PDB entry 8WBY | electron microscopy, 3.18 A resolution | chains C and D of the 4 polymer chains in the assembly

[Chain C]
Protein: Angiotensin-converting enzyme 2
From: Homo sapiens
Reference sequence: Q9BYF1 (ACE2_HUMAN); numbering as in UniProt (aligned over 1-805)
Chain sequence (817 residues; row label = number of the first residue in the row):
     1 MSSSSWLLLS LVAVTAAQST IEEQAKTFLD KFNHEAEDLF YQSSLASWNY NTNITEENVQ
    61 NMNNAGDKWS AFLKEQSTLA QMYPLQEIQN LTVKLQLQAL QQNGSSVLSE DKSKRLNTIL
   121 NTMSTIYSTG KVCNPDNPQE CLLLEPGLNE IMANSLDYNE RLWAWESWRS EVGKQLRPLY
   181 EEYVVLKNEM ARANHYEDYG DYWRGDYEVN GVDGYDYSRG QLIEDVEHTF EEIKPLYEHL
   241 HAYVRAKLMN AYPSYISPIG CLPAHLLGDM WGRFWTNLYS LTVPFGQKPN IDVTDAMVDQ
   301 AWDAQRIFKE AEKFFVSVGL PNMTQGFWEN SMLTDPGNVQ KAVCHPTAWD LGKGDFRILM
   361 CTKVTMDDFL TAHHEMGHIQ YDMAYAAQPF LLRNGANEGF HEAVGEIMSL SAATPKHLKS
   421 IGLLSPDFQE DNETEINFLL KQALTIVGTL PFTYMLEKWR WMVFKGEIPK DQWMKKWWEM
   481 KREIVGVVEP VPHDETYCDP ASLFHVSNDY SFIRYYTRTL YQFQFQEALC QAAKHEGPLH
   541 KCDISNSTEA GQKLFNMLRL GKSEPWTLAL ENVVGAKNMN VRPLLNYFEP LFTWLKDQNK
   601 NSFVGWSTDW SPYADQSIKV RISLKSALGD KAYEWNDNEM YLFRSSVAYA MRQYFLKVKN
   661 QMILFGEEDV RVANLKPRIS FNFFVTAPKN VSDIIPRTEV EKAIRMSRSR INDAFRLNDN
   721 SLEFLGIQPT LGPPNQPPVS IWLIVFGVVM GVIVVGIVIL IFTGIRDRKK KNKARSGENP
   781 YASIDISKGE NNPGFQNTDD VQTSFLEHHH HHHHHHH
Disordered / not traced: 1-19, 769-817
Construct notes: expression tag (806-817)
Cystine bridges: Cys133-Cys141, Cys344-Cys361, Cys530-Cys542
Covalent attachments: N-acetylglucosamine (NAG) linked to Asn53, Asn90, Asn103, Asn322, Asn432, Asn690
Curated features (UniProtKB/Swiss-Prot):
  - region: Asp30 to Tyr41 (Interaction with SARS-CoV spike glycoprotein), Met82 to Pro84 (Interaction with SARS-CoV spike glycoprotein), Lys353 to Arg357 (Interaction with SARS-CoV spike glycoprotein), Arg652 to Lys659 (Essential for cleavage by ADAM17), Arg697 to Arg716 (Essential for cleavage by TMPRSS11D and TMPRSS2)
  - motif: Glu778 to Ile786 (LIR), Tyr781 to Asp785 (SH2-binding), Tyr781 to Ile784 (Endocytic sorting signal), Asn792 to Phe795 (PTB), Thr803 to Phe805 (PDZ-binding)
  - active site: Glu375 (Proton acceptor), His505 (Proton donor)
  - binding site (chloride): Arg169, Trp477, Lys481
  - binding site (substrate): Arg273, His345, Pro346, Tyr515
  - binding site (Zn(2+)): His374, His378, Glu402
  - modified residue: Tyr781 (Phosphotyrosine), Ser783 (Phosphoserine)
  - glycosylation (N-linked (GlcNAc...) asparagine): Asn53, Asn90, Asn103, Asn322, Asn432, Asn546, Asn690
  - cross-link: Lys788 (Glycyl lysine isopeptide (Lys-Gly) (interchain with G-Cter in ubiquitin))
  - mutagenesis: Ser19 (S19P: Increases slightly the interaction with RBD domain of SARS-CoV-2 spike protein), Gln24 to Lys26 (Slightly inhibits interaction with SARS-CoV spike glycoprotein), Gln24 (Q24T: Increases slightly the interaction with RBD domain of SARS-CoV-2 spike protein), Ala25 (A25V: Increases slightly the interaction with RBD domain of SARS-CoV-2 spike protein), Thr27 (T27Y: Increases slightly the interaction with RBD domain of SARS-CoV-2 spike protein. In sACE2.v2.2; increases interaction with RBD domain of SARS-CoV-2 spike protein ...), Leu29 (L29F: Increases slightly the interaction with RBD domain of SARS-CoV-2 spike protein), Lys31 (K31D: Abolishes interaction with SARS-CoV spike glycoprotein; K31Y: Increases slightly the interaction with RBD domain of SARS-CoV-2 spike protein), Asn33 (N33D: Increases slightly the interaction with RBD domain of SARS-CoV-2 spike protein), His34 (H34A: Increases slightly the interaction with RBD domain of SARS-CoV-2 spike protein), Glu37 (E37A: No effect on interaction with SARS-CoV spike glycoprotein), Asp38 (D38A: No effect on interaction with SARS-CoV spike glycoprotein), Leu39 (L39R: Increases slightly the interaction with RBD domain of SARS-CoV-2 spike protein), 50 further mutagenesis entries in UniProt

[Chain D]
Protein: Sodium-dependent neutral amino acid transporter B(0)AT1
From: Homo sapiens
Reference sequence: Q695T7 (S6A19_HUMAN); residues 2-634 here = UniProt positions 2-634
Chain sequence (651 residues; row label = number of the first residue in the row; numbers below 1 keep their minus sign (Asp-16 is residue -16)):
   -16 DYKDDDDKSG PDEVDASGVR LVLPNPGLDA RIPSLAELET IEQEEASSRP KWDNKAQYML
    44 TCLGFCVGLG NVWRFPYLCQ SHGGGAFMIP FLILLVLEGI PLLYLEFAIG QRLRRGSLGV
   104 WSSIHPALKG LGLASMLTSF MVGLYYNTII SWIMWYLFNS FQEPLPWSDC PLNENQTGYV
   164 DECARSSPVD YFWYRETLNI STSISDSGSI QWWMLLCLAC AWSVLYMCTI RGIETTGKAV
   224 YITSTLPYVV LTIFLIRGLT LKGATNGIVF LFTPNVTELA QPDTWLDAGA QVFFSFSLAF
   284 GGLISFSSYN SVHNNCEKDS VIVSIINGFT SVYVAIVVYS VIGFRATQRY DDCFSTNILT
   344 LINGFDLPEG NVTQENFVDM QQRCNASDPA AYAQLVFQTC DINAFLSEAV EGTGLAFIVF
   404 TEAITKMPLS PLWSVLFFIM LFCLGLSSMF GNMEGVVVPL QDLRVIPPKW PKEVLTGLIC
   464 LGTFLIGFIF TLNSGQYWLS LLDSYAGSIP LLIIAFCEMF SVVYVYGVDR FNKDIEFMIG
   524 HKPNIFWQVT WRVVSPLLML IIFLFFFVVE VSQELTYSIW DPGYEEFPKS QKISYPNWVY
   584 VVVVIVAGVP SLTIPGYAIY KLIRNHCQKP GDHQGLVSTL STASMNGDLK Y
Disordered / not traced: -16 to 4, 610-634
Construct notes: expression tag (-16 to 1)
Cystine bridges: Cys153-Cys166, Cys336-Cys383
Covalent attachments: N-acetylglucosamine (NAG) linked to Asn368
Small-molecule neighbours:
  - N-acetylglucosamine (NAG; 2-acetamido-2-deoxy-beta-D-glucopyranose): His65, Gly66, Gly67, Pro257, Asn258
  - WM8 (2-(4-chloranyl-3,5-dimethyl-phenoxy)-N-propan-2-yl-ethanamide): Asn54, Val55, Trp56, Pro59, Ile136, Leu234, Val321, Thr396, Leu398, Ala399, Phe400, Phe403, Phe420, Met423, Leu424, Leu427
Curated features (UniProtKB/Swiss-Prot):
  - modified residue (Phosphoserine): Ser17, Ser627
  - glycosylation (N-linked (GlcNAc...) asparagine): Asn158, Asn182, Asn258, Asn354, Asn368
  - natural variant: Arg57 (R57C: In HND), Gly66 (G66R: In HND), Ala69 (A69T: In HND), Gly93 (G93R: In HND), Asp173 (D173N: In HND), Arg178 to Tyr634 (deletion: In HND), Arg240 (R240Q: In HND), Leu242 (L242P: In HND), Val252 (V252I: Does not affect cell membrane localization), Pro265 (P265L: In HND), Gly284 (G284R: In HND), Arg328 (R328C: In HND), 4 further natural variant entries in UniProt
What the authors report for this chain:
  - binding site for WM8: Val55, Trp56, Pro59, Leu234, Val321, Leu398, Phe400, Phe403, Phe420, Leu424, Leu427

[Chain C / chain D interface]
Contacting residue pairs (35; chain C residue first):
  Arg621(C) with Asn346(D)
  Ser623(C) with Glu352(D)
  Leu624(C) with Glu352(D)
  Lys625(C) with Glu352(D)
  Ser626(C) with Glu352(D)
  Lys676(C) with Asp349(D), salt bridge
  Pro677(C) with Pro351(D), hydrophobic
  Arg678(C) with Ile345(D); Asn346(D), hydrogen bond; Asp349(D); Leu350(D); Glu352(D), salt bridge
  Thr730(C) with Gln159(D); Thr160(D), hydrogen bond
  Pro733(C) with Leu155(D), hydrophobic; Gln159(D)
  Gln736(C) with Pro147(D)
  Ile741(C) with Phe144(D); Gln145(D)
  Trp742(C) with Trp138(D), hydrophobic; Phe141(D); Trp195(D), hydrophobic; Trp196(D), hydrophobic; Leu199(D), hydrophobic
  Val745(C) with Phe141(D), hydrophobic
  Phe746(C) with Leu199(D), hydrophobic; Cys203(D), hydrophobic
  Val749(C) with Phe141(D), hydrophobic
  Ile753(C) with Val207(D), hydrophobic; Met210(D), hydrophobic
  Ile757(C) with Met210(D), hydrophobic
  Ile761(C) with Glu456(D)
  Thr763(C) with Arg214(D)
  Gly764(C) with Arg214(D)
  Arg768(C) with Glu456(D), salt bridge
Also at the interface, not in a pair above, chain C (27 interface residues in all): Lys619, Ser680, Pro734, Gly756, Leu760
Also at the interface, not in a pair above, chain D (27 interface residues in all): Asn142, Ser143, Ser206, Tyr209, Thr218

[Summary]
The chain C/chain D interface involves 27 residues from each chain; the contacts include 2 hydrogen bonds and
3 salt bridges. Among the polar pairs are Lys676(C)-Asp349(D), Arg678(C)-Glu352(D) and Arg768(C)-Glu456(D).
Bound to chain D: compound WM8 and N-acetylglucosamine. The paper reports a binding site for WM8 at Val55(D),
Trp56(D) and Pro59(D) among others.
Chain C is Angiotensin-converting enzyme 2 and chain D is Sodium-dependent neutral amino acid transporter
B(0)AT1, both from Homo sapiens; the structure, Cryo-EM structure of ACE2-B0AT1 complex with JX98, was
determined by electron microscopy, deposited together with 8WBZ.
